PDB entry 3J2Q | electron crystallography, 15.00 A resolution (very low resolution: no residue pairs are listed; an interface is given only as per-side residue counts) | chains A and B

[Chain A]
Name: Coagulation factor VIII heavy chain
Organism: Homo sapiens
UniProt: P00451 (FA8_HUMAN); residues 1-745 here correspond to UniProt positions 20-764 (UniProt number = residue number + 19)
Sequence (754 residues; each row starts with the number of its first residue):
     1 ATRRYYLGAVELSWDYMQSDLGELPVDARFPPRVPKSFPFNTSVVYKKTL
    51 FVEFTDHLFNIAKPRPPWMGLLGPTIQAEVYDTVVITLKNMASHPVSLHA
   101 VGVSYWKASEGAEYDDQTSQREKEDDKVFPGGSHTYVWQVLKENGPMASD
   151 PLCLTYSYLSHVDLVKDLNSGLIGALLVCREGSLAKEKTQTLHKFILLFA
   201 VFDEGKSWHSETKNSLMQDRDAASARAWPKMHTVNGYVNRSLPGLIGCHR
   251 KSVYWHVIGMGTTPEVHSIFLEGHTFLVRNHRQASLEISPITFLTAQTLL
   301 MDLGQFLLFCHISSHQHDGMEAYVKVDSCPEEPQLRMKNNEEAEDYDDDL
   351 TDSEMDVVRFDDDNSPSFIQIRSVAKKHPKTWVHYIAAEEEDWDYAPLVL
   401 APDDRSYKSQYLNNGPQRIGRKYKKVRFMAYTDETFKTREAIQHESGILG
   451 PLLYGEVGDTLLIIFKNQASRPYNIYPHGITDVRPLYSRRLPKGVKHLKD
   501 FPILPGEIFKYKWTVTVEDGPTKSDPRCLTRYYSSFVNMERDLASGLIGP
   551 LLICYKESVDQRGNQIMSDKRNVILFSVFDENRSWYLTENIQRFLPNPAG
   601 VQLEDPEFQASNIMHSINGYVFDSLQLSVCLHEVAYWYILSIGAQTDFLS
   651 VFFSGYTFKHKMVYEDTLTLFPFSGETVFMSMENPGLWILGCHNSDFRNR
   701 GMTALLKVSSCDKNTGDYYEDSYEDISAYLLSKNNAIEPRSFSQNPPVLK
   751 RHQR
Not modelled in the structure: 17-43, 211-223, 334-376, 714-754
Sequence notes: expression tag (746-754)
Disulfides: Cys153-Cys179, Cys248-Cys329, Cys528-Cys554, Cys630-Cys711
Covalently attached groups: N-acetylglucosamine (NAG) linked to Asn239
Metal / ion sites: Ca2+: Lys107, Glu122, Asp125, Asp126; Cu ion near His267 (its only coordinating residue here)
Swiss-Prot annotation at these positions:
  - site (Cleavage): Arg372, Ser373, Arg740, Ser741
  - modified residue (Sulfotyrosine): Tyr346, Tyr718, Tyr719, Tyr723
  - glycosylation (N-linked (GlcNAc...) asparagine): Asn41, Asn239, Asn582
From the paper describing this entry:
  - binding site for N-acetylglucosamine: Arg121

[Chain B]
Name: Coagulation factor VIII light chain
Organism: Homo sapiens
UniProt: P00451 (FA8_HUMAN); residues 1649-2332 here correspond to UniProt positions 1668-2351 (UniProt number = residue number + 19)
Sequence (684 residues; numbered 1649 to 2332; the number before each row is that of its first residue):
  1649 EITRTTLQSDQEEIDYDDTISVEMKKEDFDIYDEDENQSPRSFQKKTRHY
  1699 FIAAVERLWDYGMSSSPHVLRNRAQSGSVPQFKKVVFQEFTDGSFTQPLY
  1749 RGELNEHLGLLGPYIRAEVEDNIMVTFRNQASRPYSFYSSLISYEEDQRQ
  1799 GAEPRKNFVKPNETKTYFWKVQHHMAPTKDEFDCKAWAYFSDVDLEKDVH
  1849 SGLIGPLLVCHTNTLNPAHGRQVTVQEFALFLTIFDETKSWYFTENMERN
  1899 CRAPCNIQMEDPTFKENYRFHAINGYIMDTLPGLVMAQDQRIRWYLLSMG
  1949 SNENIHSIHFSGHVFTVRKKEEYKMALYNLYPGVFETVEMLPSKAGIWRV
  1999 ECLIGEHLHAGMSTLFLVYSNKCQTPLGMASGHIRDFQITASGQYGQWAP
  2049 KLARLHYSGSINAWSTKEPFSWIKVDLLAPMIIHGIKTQGARQKFSSLYI
  2099 SQFIIMYSLDGKKWQTYRGNSTGTLMVFFGNVDSSGIKHNIFNPPIIARY
  2149 IRLHPTHYSIRSTLRMELMGCDLNSCSMPLGMESKAISDAQITASSYFTN
  2199 MFATWSPSKARLHLQGRSNAWRPQVNNPKEWLQVDFQKTMKVTGVTTQGV
  2249 KSLLTSMYVKEFLISSSQDGHQWTLFFQNGKVKVFQGNQDSFTPVVNSLD
  2299 PPLLTRYLRIHPQSWVHQIALRMEVLGCEAQDLY
Not modelled in the structure: 1649-1690, 1714-1724
Disulfides: Cys1832-Cys1858, Cys1899-Cys1903, Cys2021-Cys2169, Cys2174-Cys2326
Covalently attached groups: N-acetylglucosamine (NAG) linked to Asn1810, Asn2118
Metal / ion sites: Cu ion: His1954, Cys2000, His2005
Swiss-Prot annotation at these positions:
  - site: Arg1689, Ser1690 (Cleavage)
  - modified residue (Sulfotyrosine): Tyr1664, Tyr1680
  - glycosylation (N-linked (GlcNAc...) asparagine): Asn1810, Asn2118
From the paper describing this entry:
  - post-translational modification sites: Asn2118
  - conformationally variable residues (domain motion): Ser2018 to Lys2020, Asn2118, Asp2170 to Ser2173
  - binding site for N-acetylglucosamine: Thr1872, Gln1938, Asn2141

[Chain A / chain B interface]
At this resolution (15 A) residue pairs are not listed: 83 residues of chain A and 76 of chain B lie at the interface.
Interface features reported in the paper:
  - interface residues, chain A: Lys107(A)
  - interface residues, chain B: His2137(B)

[Summary]
83 residues of chain A and 76 residues of chain B are in contact. N-acetylglucosamine is covalently linked to
Asn239(A). Covalently linked N-acetylglucosamine: at Asn1810(B) and Asn2118(B). Lys107(A), Glu122(A),
Asp125(A) and Asp126(A) form the Ca2+ site. The paper reports a binding site for N-acetylglucosamine at
Arg121(A) and Thr1872(B) among others; interface residues Lys107(A) and His2137(B).
Chain A is Coagulation factor VIII heavy chain and chain B is Coagulation factor VIII light chain, both from
Homo sapiens; the structure, Model of membrane-bound factor VIII organized in 2D crystals, was determined by
electron crystallography.
